PDB entry 7D5Q | X-ray diffraction, 3.60 A resolution | chains A and C

# Chain A
Protein: Drug transporter, putative
From: Staphylococcus aureus subsp. aureus COL
Reference sequence: A0A0H2WZS4 (A0A0H2WZS4_STAAC); residues 1-462 here = UniProt positions 1-462
Amino-acid sequence (479 residues; row label = number of the first residue in the row):
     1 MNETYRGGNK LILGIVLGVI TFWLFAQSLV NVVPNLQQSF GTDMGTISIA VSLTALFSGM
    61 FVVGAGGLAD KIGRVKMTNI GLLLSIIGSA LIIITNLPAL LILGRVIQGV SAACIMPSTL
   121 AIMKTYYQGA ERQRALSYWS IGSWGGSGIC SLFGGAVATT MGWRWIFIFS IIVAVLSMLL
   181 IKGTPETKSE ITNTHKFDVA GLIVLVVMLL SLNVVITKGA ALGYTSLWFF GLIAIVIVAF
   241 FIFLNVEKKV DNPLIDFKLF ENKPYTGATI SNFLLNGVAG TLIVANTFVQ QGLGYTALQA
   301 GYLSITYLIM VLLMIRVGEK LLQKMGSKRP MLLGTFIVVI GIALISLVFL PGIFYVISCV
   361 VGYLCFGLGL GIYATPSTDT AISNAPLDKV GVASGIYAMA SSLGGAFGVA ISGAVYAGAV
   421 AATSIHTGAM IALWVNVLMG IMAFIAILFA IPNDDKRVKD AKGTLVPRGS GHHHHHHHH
Unresolved in the structure: 1-10, 182-198, 221-226, 247-258, 323-326, 453-479
Sequence notes: engineered mutation Ala398 (Lys in A0A0H2WZS4); expression tag (463-479)
From the paper describing this entry:
  - mutagenesis - T378C: unchanged binding to ICab (chain C)

# Chain C
Protein: ICab
From: Camelus dromedarius
Amino-acid sequence (131 residues; numbered 5 to 135; the number before each row is that of its first residue):
     5 QVQLEESGGG SVQAGGSLRL SCAASGYMYS TYSTYCMGWF RQAPGKEREG VAFIKRGDHS
    65 TYYTDSVKGR FTISQDSAKN TVSLQMNNLK PEDTAIYYCA ADFAHSFLLS VHSGAGQYSY
   125 WGQGTQVTVS S
Disulfide bonds: Cys26-Cys103
Ion coordination: Zn2+: Cys40, Asp106, His109

# Interface between chain A and chain C
Residue-residue contacts (44):
  Asn31(A) - Ser37(C)  hydrogen bond
  Asn31(A) - His109(C)
  Asn31(A) - Ser110(C)  hydrogen bond (backbone-backbone)
  Pro34(A) - Leu113(C)  hydrophobic
  Pro34(A) - His116(C)
  Asn35(A) - Leu113(C)
  Met44(A) - Phe107(C)  hydrophobic
  Met44(A) - Gly120(C)
  Met44(A) - Gln121(C)
  Met44(A) - Ser123(C)
  Gly45(A) - Phe107(C)
  Gly148(A) - Tyr36(C)
  Ser151(A) - Ser110(C)  hydrogen bond (backbone-side chain)
  Leu152(A) - Tyr36(C)  hydrophobic
  Leu152(A) - Phe111(C)  hydrophobic
  Leu152(A) - Leu112(C)
  Gly155(A) - Leu112(C)
  Ala156(A) - Leu112(C)
  Thr159(A) - Leu112(C)
  Thr159(A) - Leu113(C)
  Ile283(A) - Met32(C)  hydrophobic
  Ile283(A) - Tyr33(C)
  Ile283(A) - Thr35(C)
  Asn286(A) - Tyr33(C)  hydrogen bond (side chain-backbone)
  Asn286(A) - Ser34(C)  hydrogen bond (side chain-backbone)
  Asn286(A) - Thr35(C)
  Thr287(A) - Met32(C)
  Thr287(A) - Tyr33(C)  hydrogen bond (side chain-backbone)
  Gln290(A) - Tyr33(C)
  Gln290(A) - Gly61(C)
  Gln291(A) - Tyr31(C)  hydrogen bond (side chain-backbone)
  Gln291(A) - Tyr33(C)
  Gln291(A) - Ser81(C)
  Thr296(A) - Gly61(C)  hydrogen bond (side chain-backbone)
  Thr296(A) - Asp62(C)
  Ala297(A) - Gly61(C)  hydrogen bond (backbone-backbone)
  Ala297(A) - Phe111(C)  hydrophobic
  Leu298(A) - Phe111(C)  hydrophobic
  Gly301(A) - Tyr36(C)
  Ser304(A) - Thr35(C)
  Ser304(A) - Tyr36(C)
  Ile305(A) - Tyr36(C)  hydrogen bond (backbone-side chain)
  Gly413(A) - Met32(C)
  Tyr416(A) - Met32(C)  hydrophobic
Other interface residues (no listed pair), chain A (32 interface residues in all): Val33, Gln37, Ser48, Gly292, Gly294, Tyr295, Leu308, Ala417
Other interface residues (no listed pair), chain C (26 interface residues in all): Gly30, Thr38, Tyr39, Ala82, Asn84, Ala108

# Overview
32 residues of chain A face 26 of chain C across their interface, with 10 hydrogen bonds. Polar pairs include
Asn31(A)-Ser37(C), Ser151(A)-Ser110(C) and Asn286(A)-Tyr33(C). Cys40(C), Asp106(C) and His109(C) form the Zn2+
site. From the paper: T378C of chain A leaves binding to ICab (chain C) unchanged.
Here chain A is Drug transporter, putative (Staphylococcus aureus subsp. aureus COL) and chain C is ICab
(Camelus dromedarius). Entry 7D5Q (Structure of NorC transporter (K398A mutant) in an outward-open
conformation in complex with a single-chain Indian ...) was determined by X-ray diffraction.
